8XOI - chains A and R of the 5 polymer chains in the assembly; structure by electron microscopy, 3.20 A resolution.

# Chain A
Protein: Guanine nucleotide-binding protein G(q) subunit alpha-q
Source organism: Homo sapiens
Sequence (361 residues; numbered 8 to 394; 26 numbers in that range are skipped by the numbering (no residue carries them; nothing is unmodelled there); the number before each row is that of its first residue):
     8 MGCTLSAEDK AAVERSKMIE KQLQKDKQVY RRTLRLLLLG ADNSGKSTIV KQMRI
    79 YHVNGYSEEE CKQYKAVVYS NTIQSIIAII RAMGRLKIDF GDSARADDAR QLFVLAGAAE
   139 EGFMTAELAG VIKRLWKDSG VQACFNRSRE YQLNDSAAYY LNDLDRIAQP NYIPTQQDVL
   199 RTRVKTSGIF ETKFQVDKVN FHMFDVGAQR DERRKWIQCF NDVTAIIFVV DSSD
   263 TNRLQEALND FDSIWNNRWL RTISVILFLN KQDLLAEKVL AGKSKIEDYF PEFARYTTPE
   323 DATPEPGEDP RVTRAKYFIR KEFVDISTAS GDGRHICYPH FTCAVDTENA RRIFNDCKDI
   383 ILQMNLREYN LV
Unresolved in the structure: 8-14, 79-203, 263

# Chain R
Protein: G-protein coupled estrogen receptor 1
Source organism: Homo sapiens
UniProt: Q99527 (GPER1_HUMAN); numbering as in UniProt (aligned over 1-375)
Sequence (375 residues; row label = number of the first residue in the row):
     1 MDVTSQARGV GLEMYPGTAQ PAAPNTTSPE LNLSHPLLGT ALANGTGELS EHQQYVIGLF
    61 LSCLYTIFLF PIGFVGNILI LVVNISFREK MTIPDLYFIN LAVADLILVA DSLIEVFNLH
   121 ERYYDIAVLC TFMSLFLQVN MYSSVFFLTW MSFDRYIALA RAMRCSLFRT KHHARLSCGL
   181 IWMASVSATL VPFTAVHLQH TDEACFCFAD VREVQWLEVT LGFIVPFAII GLCYSLIVRV
   241 LVRAHRHRGL RPRRQKALRM ILAVVLVFFV CWLPENVFIS VHLLQRTQPG AAPCKQSFRH
   301 AHPLTGHIVN LAAFSNSCLN PLIYSFLGET FRDKLRLYIE QKTNLPALNR FCHAALKAVI
   361 PDSTEQSDVR FSSAV
Unresolved in the structure: 1-51, 201-209, 249-252, 286-299, 343-375
Swiss-Prot annotation at these positions:
  - modified residue: Met-1 (N-acetylmethionine)
  - glycosylation (N-linked (GlcNAc...) asparagine): Asn-25, Asn-32, Asn-44

# Interface between chain A and chain R
Contacting residue pairs - 44 pairs, chain A then chain R:
  Arg-38(A) / Ser-166(R)  hydrogen bond (side chain-backbone)
  Arg-38(A) / Leu-167(R)
  Arg-39(A) / Ser-166(R)
  Leu-41(A) / Met-163(R)  hydrophobic
  Asp-215(A) / Arg-164(R)  hydrogen bond (backbone-side chain)
  Lys-216(A) / Arg-164(R)
  Val-217(A) / Met-163(R)  hydrophobic
  Val-217(A) / Arg-164(R)
  Ile-358(A) / Arg-253(R)
  Asn-377(A) / Arg-248(R)
  Asp-378(A) / Arg-248(R)
  Asp-381(A) / Arg-248(R)  salt bridge
  Asp-381(A) / Arg-254(R)  salt bridge
  Ile-383(A) / Ala-162(R)  hydrophobic
  Ile-383(A) / Met-163(R)  hydrophobic
  Leu-384(A) / Leu-159(R)
  Leu-384(A) / Ala-244(R)  hydrophobic
  Gln-385(A) / Arg-254(R)
  Asn-387(A) / Ala-158(R)  hydrogen bond (side chain-backbone)
  Asn-387(A) / Leu-159(R)
  Asn-387(A) / Ala-162(R)
  Leu-388(A) / Leu-159(R)  hydrophobic
  Leu-388(A) / Ala-257(R)  hydrophobic
  Arg-389(A) / Thr-330(R)  hydrogen bond (backbone-side chain)
  Glu-390(A) / Thr-92(R)
  Glu-390(A) / Pro-94(R)
  Tyr-391(A) / Pro-94(R)  hydrophobic
  Tyr-391(A) / Tyr-97(R)
  Tyr-391(A) / Met-151(R)
  Tyr-391(A) / Asp-154(R)  hydrogen bond
  Tyr-391(A) / Arg-155(R)  hydrogen bond (backbone-side chain)
  Tyr-391(A) / Arg-169(R)
  Asn-392(A) / Met-260(R)
  Asn-392(A) / Tyr-324(R)  hydrogen bond (side chain-backbone)
  Asn-392(A) / Ser-325(R)  hydrogen bond (side chain-backbone)
  Asn-392(A) / Gly-328(R)
  Asn-392(A) / Glu-329(R)  hydrogen bond (side chain-backbone)
  Asn-392(A) / Thr-330(R)  hydrogen bond (side chain-backbone)
  Asn-392(A) / Phe-331(R)  hydrogen bond (side chain-backbone)
  Leu-393(A) / Arg-155(R)
  Leu-393(A) / Leu-159(R)  hydrophobic
  Leu-393(A) / Ala-257(R)
  Val-394(A) / Glu-329(R)
  Val-394(A) / Thr-330(R)
Other interface residues (no listed pair), chain A (26 interface residues in all): Gln-35, Gly-355, Tyr-360, Phe-376, Lys-380
Other interface residues (no listed pair), chain R (32 interface residues in all): Ile-93, Phe-98, Thr-170, Leu-241, Lys-256, Ile-261

# In short
Chain A and chain R form an interface of 26 and 32 residues respectively, with 11 hydrogen bonds and 2 salt
bridges. Polar pairs include Asp-381(A)/Arg-248(R), Asp-381(A)/Arg-254(R) and Arg-38(A)/Ser-166(R).
Here chain A is Guanine nucleotide-binding protein G(q) subunit alpha-q and chain R is G-protein coupled
estrogen receptor 1, both from Homo sapiens. Entry 8XOI (Cryo-EM structure of GPR30-Gq complex structure in
the presence of fulvestrant) was determined by electron microscopy (same publication as 8XOF, 8XOG, 8XOH and
8XOJ).
